Entry 7P8V (electron microscopy, 3.60 A resolution); this record covers chains A and C of the 4 polymer chains in the assembly.

Chain A:
Name: DNA mismatch repair protein MutL
Organism: Escherichia coli (strain K12)
UniProt: P23367 (MUTL_ECOLI); residue numbers follow UniProt; this construct covers 1-615
Chain sequence (615 residues; numbered 1 to 615; the number before each row is that of its first residue):
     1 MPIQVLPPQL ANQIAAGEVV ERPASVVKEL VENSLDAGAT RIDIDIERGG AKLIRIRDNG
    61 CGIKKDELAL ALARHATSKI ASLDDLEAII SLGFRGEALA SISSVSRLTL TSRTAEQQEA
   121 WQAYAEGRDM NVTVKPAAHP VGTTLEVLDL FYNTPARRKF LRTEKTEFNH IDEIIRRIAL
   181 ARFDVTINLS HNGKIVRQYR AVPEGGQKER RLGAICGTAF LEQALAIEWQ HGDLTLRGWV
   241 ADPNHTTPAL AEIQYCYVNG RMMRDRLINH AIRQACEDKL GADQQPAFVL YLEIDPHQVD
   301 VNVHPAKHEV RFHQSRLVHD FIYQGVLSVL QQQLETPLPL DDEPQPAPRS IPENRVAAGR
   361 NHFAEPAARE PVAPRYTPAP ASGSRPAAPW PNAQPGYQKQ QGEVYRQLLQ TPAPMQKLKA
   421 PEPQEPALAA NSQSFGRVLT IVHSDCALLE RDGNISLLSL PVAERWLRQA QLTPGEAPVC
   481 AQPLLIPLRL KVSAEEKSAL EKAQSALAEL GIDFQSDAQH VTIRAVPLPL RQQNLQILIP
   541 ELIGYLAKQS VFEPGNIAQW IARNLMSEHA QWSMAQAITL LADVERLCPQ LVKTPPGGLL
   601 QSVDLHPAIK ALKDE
Disordered / not traced: 332-615
Ion coordination: Mg2+: Asn33 (together with AMP-PNP)
Small-molecule neighbours: AMP-PNP (ANP; phosphoaminophosphonic acid-adenylate ester): Glu29, Asn33, Ser34, Ala37, Asp58, Gly62, Ile63, Ala71, Ala76, Thr77, Ser78, Lys79, Leu92, Gly93, Phe94, Arg95, Gly96, Ala98, Leu99, Thr143, Leu145, Lys307
Reported in the primary citation:
  - binding site for Template strand (chain C): Arg22, Arg162, His170, Arg266, His270, His319
  - binding site for Primer strand: Arg316
  - specificity-determining residues: Lys165 (proposed by the authors, not directly observed)
  - mutagenesis - H270A, H319A: decreased binding to Template strand (chain C)

Chain C:
Molecule: Template strand
Sequence (22 nucleotides; row label = number of the first residue in the row):
     2 GCTGGAGGCT AAGCTAAGCT GA

How chain A and chain C interact:
Pairs across the interface (21):
  Arg22(A) with DG6(C), salt bridge to the phosphate
  Arg162(A) with DG5(C), phosphate contact; DG6(C), salt bridge to the phosphate
  Thr163(A) with DG5(C), phosphate contact
  Thr166(A) with DG5(C), phosphate contact
  His170(A) with DG6(C), phosphate contact
  Asp265(A) with DG9(C), phosphate contact
  Arg266(A) with DG9(C), phosphate contact; DC10(C), salt bridge to the phosphate
  Leu267(A) with DC10(C), base contact
  Asn269(A) with DG8(C), phosphate contact; DG9(C), hydrogen bond to the phosphate
  His270(A) with DG9(C), phosphate contact; DC10(C), hydrogen bond to the sugar
  Arg273(A) with DG8(C), hydrogen bond to the base; DG9(C), base contact
  Ser315(A) with DC10(C), base contact; DT11(C), sugar contact
  Arg316(A) with DT11(C), base contact; DA12(C), sugar contact
  His319(A) with DC10(C), stacking on the base
Interface residues without a listed pair, chain A (15 interface residues in all): Gln285

In short:
15 residues of chain A face 7 of chain C across their interface, with 3 hydrogen bonds, 3 salt bridges and 1
aromatic stacking contact. Among the polar pairs are Arg273(A)-DG8(C), His270(A)-DC10(C) and Asn269(A)-DG9(C).
From the paper: a binding site for Template strand (chain C) at Arg22(A), Arg162(A) and His170(A) among
others; H270A and H319A of chain A reduce binding to Template strand (chain C).
Here chain A is DNA mismatch repair protein MutL (Escherichia coli (strain K12)) and chain C is Template
strand. Entry 7P8V (The structure of E. coli MutL bound to a 3' resected DNA end) was determined by electron
microscopy.
